1P81 - chains A and D of the 4 polymer chains in the assembly; structure by X-ray diffraction, 1.81 A resolution.

== Chain A (and D) ==
Protein: Catalase HPII
Source organism: Escherichia coli
Notes: EC 1.11.1.6; chain D of this document is another copy of the same molecule, construct and numbering; everything in this record applies to it too
UniProtKB: P21179 (CATE_ECOLI); residues 1-753 here = UniProt positions 1-753
Chain sequence (753 residues; row label = number of the first residue in the row):
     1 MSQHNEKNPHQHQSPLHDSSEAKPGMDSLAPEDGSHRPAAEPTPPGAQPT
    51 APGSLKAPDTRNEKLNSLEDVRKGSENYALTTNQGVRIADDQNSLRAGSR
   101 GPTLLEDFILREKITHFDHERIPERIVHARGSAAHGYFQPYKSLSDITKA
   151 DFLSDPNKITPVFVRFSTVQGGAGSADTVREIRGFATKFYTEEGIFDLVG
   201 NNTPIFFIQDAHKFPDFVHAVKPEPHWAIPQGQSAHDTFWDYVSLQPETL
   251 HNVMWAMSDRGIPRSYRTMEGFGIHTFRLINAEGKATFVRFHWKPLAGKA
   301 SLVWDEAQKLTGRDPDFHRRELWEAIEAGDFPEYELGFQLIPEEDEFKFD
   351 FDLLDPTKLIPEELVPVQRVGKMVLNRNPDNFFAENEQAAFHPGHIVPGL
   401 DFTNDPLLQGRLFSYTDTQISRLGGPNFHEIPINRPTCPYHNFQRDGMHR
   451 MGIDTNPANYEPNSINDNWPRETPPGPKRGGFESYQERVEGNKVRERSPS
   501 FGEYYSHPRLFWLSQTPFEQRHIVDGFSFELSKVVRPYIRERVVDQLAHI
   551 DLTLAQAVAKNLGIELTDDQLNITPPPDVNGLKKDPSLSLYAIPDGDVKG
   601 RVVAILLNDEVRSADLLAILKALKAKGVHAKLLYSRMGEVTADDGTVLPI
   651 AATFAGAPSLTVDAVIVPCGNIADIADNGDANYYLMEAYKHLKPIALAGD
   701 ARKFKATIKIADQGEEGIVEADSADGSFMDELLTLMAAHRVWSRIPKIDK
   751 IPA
Unresolved in the structure: 1-26
Differences from the reference sequence: engineered mutation Glu181 (Asp in P21179)
Metal / ion sites: cis-heme d hydroxychlorin gamma-spirolactone Fe near Tyr415 (its only coordinating residue here)
Ligand contacts:
  - cis-heme d hydroxychlorin gamma-spirolactone (HDD), molecule 1: Ile114, Phe117, Asp118
  - cis-heme d hydroxychlorin gamma-spirolactone (HDD), molecule 2: Arg125, Ile126, Val127, His128, Arg165, Ser167, Gly184, Phe185, Ala186, Val199, Gly200, Asn201, Phe206, Ala211, Phe214, Ile274, His275, Phe391, Leu407, Gly410, Arg411, Ser414, Tyr415, Thr418, Gln419, Arg422
Reported in the primary citation:
  - mutagenesis - R180A, R180K, D181E: unchanged catalytic activity
  - catalytic residues: His128 (citing earlier work)
  - contacts within the chain: His392-Tyr415 (covalent link) (citing earlier work)
  - cis-heme d hydroxychlorin gamma-spirolactone coordination: Tyr415 (citing earlier work)
  - mutagenesis - V169F, V169I: decreased catalytic activity
  - mutagenesis - V169W: abolished expression

== Interface between chain A and chain D ==
Contacting residue pairs - 263 pairs, chain A then chain D:
  Ser28(A) - Leu245(D)
  Leu29(A) - Arg542(D)  hydrogen bond (backbone-side chain)
  Pro31(A) - Tyr538(D)  hydrophobic
  Ser35(A) - Tyr538(D)
  His36(A) - Arg536(D)  hydrogen bond (backbone-side chain)
  His36(A) - Tyr538(D)
  Pro49(A) - Arg536(D)
  Thr50(A) - His226(D)  hydrogen bond
  Thr50(A) - Trp227(D)
  Ala51(A) - His226(D)
  Pro52(A) - His226(D)
  Asp90(A) - Arg495(D)
  Asp91(A) - His212(D)  salt bridge
  Asp91(A) - Lys213(D)  hydrogen bond (backbone-side chain)
  Asp91(A) - Asp216(D)
  Gln92(A) - Lys213(D)  hydrogen bond
  Gln92(A) - Arg497(D)  hydrogen bond (backbone-side chain)
  Asn93(A) - Asp210(D)
  Asn93(A) - His212(D)
  Asn93(A) - Arg495(D)
  Asn93(A) - Glu496(D)
  Asn93(A) - Arg497(D)  hydrogen bond
  Ser94(A) - Asp210(D)  hydrogen bond
  Ser94(A) - His212(D)
  Ser94(A) - Val494(D)
  Ser94(A) - Arg495(D)
  Leu95(A) - Lys493(D)
  Leu95(A) - Val494(D)
  Leu95(A) - Arg495(D)
  Arg96(A) - Asp210(D)  salt bridge
  Arg96(A) - Pro406(D)
  Arg96(A) - Asn492(D)
  Arg96(A) - Lys493(D)
  Arg96(A) - Val494(D)  hydrogen bond (backbone-backbone)
  Arg96(A) - Glu496(D)  hydrogen bond (side chain-backbone)
  Arg96(A) - Arg497(D)
  Ala97(A) - Val489(D)  hydrophobic
  Ala97(A) - Asn492(D)
  Gly98(A) - Gly491(D)
  Gly98(A) - Asn492(D)  hydrogen bond (backbone-backbone)
  Gly98(A) - Val494(D)
  Ser99(A) - Val494(D)
  Ser99(A) - Glu496(D)
  Ser99(A) - Ser498(D)
  Arg100(A) - Glu346(D)  salt bridge
  Arg100(A) - Phe347(D)
  Arg100(A) - Asp352(D)  salt bridge
  Arg100(A) - Leu354(D)
  Arg100(A) - Asn404(D)  hydrogen bond (backbone-side chain)
  Arg100(A) - Ser498(D)
  Gly101(A) - Asn404(D)
  Pro102(A) - Asn404(D)
  Pro102(A) - Gln409(D)
  Pro102(A) - Val489(D)
  Thr103(A) - Gln409(D)  hydrogen bond (backbone-side chain)
  Leu104(A) - Lys493(D)
  Glu106(A) - Lys493(D)  salt bridge
  Asp107(A) - Arg495(D)  salt bridge
  Ile109(A) - His212(D)
  Ile109(A) - Arg495(D)
  Leu110(A) - His212(D)
  Arg111(A) - Phe413(D)
  Lys113(A) - His212(D)  hydrogen bond (side chain-backbone)
  Lys113(A) - Asp216(D)  salt bridge
  Ile114(A) - Ala211(D)
  Ile114(A) - Pro215(D)
  Ile114(A) - Phe413(D)  hydrophobic
  Ile114(A) - Ser414(D)
  Thr115(A) - Phe413(D)
  Thr115(A) - Asp417(D)
  Phe117(A) - Ile126(D)
  Phe117(A) - Phe214(D)  hydrophobic
  Phe117(A) - Pro215(D)  hydrophobic
  Phe117(A) - Val218(D)  hydrophobic
  Asp118(A) - Ile126(D)
  Asp118(A) - Phe413(D)
  Asp118(A) - Ser414(D)  hydrogen bond
  Asp118(A) - Asp417(D)
  Asp118(A) - Thr418(D)  hydrogen bond (backbone-side chain)
  His119(A) - Asp417(D)  salt bridge
  His119(A) - Thr418(D)
  His119(A) - Ser421(D)  hydrogen bond
  Glu120(A) - Ile126(D)
  Glu120(A) - His219(D)  salt bridge
  Arg121(A) - Pro123(D)
  Arg121(A) - Glu124(D)
  Arg121(A) - Ile126(D)  hydrogen bond (side chain-backbone)
  Arg121(A) - Lys222(D)
  Pro123(A) - Arg121(D)
  Glu124(A) - Arg121(D)
  Ile126(A) - Phe117(D)
  Ile126(A) - Asp118(D)
  Ile126(A) - Glu120(D)
  Ile126(A) - Arg121(D)  hydrogen bond (backbone-side chain)
  Gly174(A) - Gly174(D)
  Gly174(A) - Ser175(D)
  Gly174(A) - Gln231(D)
  Ser175(A) - Gly174(D)
  Asp210(A) - Gln92(D)
  Asp210(A) - Asn93(D)
  Asp210(A) - Ser94(D)  hydrogen bond
  Asp210(A) - Arg96(D)  salt bridge
  Ala211(A) - Ile114(D)
  His212(A) - Asp91(D)  salt bridge
  His212(A) - Asn93(D)
  His212(A) - Ser94(D)
  His212(A) - Ile109(D)
  His212(A) - Leu110(D)
  His212(A) - Lys113(D)  hydrogen bond (backbone-side chain)
  Lys213(A) - Asp91(D)
  Lys213(A) - Gln92(D)  hydrogen bond
  Phe214(A) - Phe117(D)  hydrophobic
  Pro215(A) - Ile114(D)
  Pro215(A) - Phe117(D)  hydrophobic
  Asp216(A) - Asp91(D)
  Asp216(A) - Lys113(D)  salt bridge
  Val218(A) - Phe117(D)  hydrophobic
  His219(A) - Glu120(D)  salt bridge
  Lys222(A) - Arg121(D)
  Pro225(A) - Asn381(D)
  Pro225(A) - Phe382(D)  hydrogen bond (backbone-backbone)
  His226(A) - Thr50(D)  hydrogen bond
  His226(A) - Ala51(D)
  His226(A) - Pro52(D)
  His226(A) - Trp323(D)
  His226(A) - Asp380(D)
  His226(A) - Phe382(D)  hydrogen bond (backbone-backbone)
  Trp227(A) - Thr50(D)
  Trp227(A) - Arg319(D)
  Trp227(A) - Arg320(D)
  Trp227(A) - Trp323(D)  hydrophobic
  Trp227(A) - Glu324(D)
  Trp227(A) - Phe382(D)
  Ala228(A) - Arg319(D)  hydrogen bond (backbone-side chain)
  Ala228(A) - Phe382(D)  hydrophobic
  Ile229(A) - Asp316(D)
  Ile229(A) - Arg319(D)
  Ile229(A) - Arg320(D)
  Pro230(A) - Asp316(D)
  Gln231(A) - Gly174(D)
  Gln231(A) - Asp316(D)  hydrogen bond (backbone-side chain)
  Gln233(A) - Pro315(D)
  Leu245(A) - Leu29(D)  hydrophobic
  Asp305(A) - Arg313(D)  salt bridge
  Gln308(A) - Gly312(D)
  Gln308(A) - Arg313(D)  hydrogen bond
  Lys309(A) - Arg313(D)
  Thr311(A) - Gly312(D)  hydrogen bond (side chain-backbone)
  Gly312(A) - Gln308(D)
  Gly312(A) - Thr311(D)  hydrogen bond (backbone-side chain)
  Gly312(A) - Gly312(D)
  Arg313(A) - Asp305(D)  salt bridge
  Arg313(A) - Gln308(D)  hydrogen bond
  Arg313(A) - Lys309(D)
  Pro315(A) - Gln233(D)
  Asp316(A) - Ile229(D)
  Asp316(A) - Pro230(D)
  Asp316(A) - Gln231(D)  hydrogen bond (side chain-backbone)
  Arg319(A) - Trp227(D)
  Arg319(A) - Ala228(D)  hydrogen bond (side chain-backbone)
  Arg319(A) - Ile229(D)
  Arg320(A) - Trp227(D)
  Arg320(A) - Ile229(D)
  Trp323(A) - His226(D)
  Trp323(A) - Trp227(D)  hydrophobic
  Glu346(A) - Arg100(D)  salt bridge
  Phe347(A) - Arg100(D)
  Asp352(A) - Arg100(D)  salt bridge
  Leu354(A) - Arg100(D)
  Asp380(A) - His226(D)
  Asn381(A) - Pro225(D)
  Phe382(A) - Pro225(D)  hydrogen bond (backbone-backbone)
  Phe382(A) - His226(D)  hydrogen bond (backbone-backbone)
  Phe382(A) - Trp227(D)
  Phe382(A) - Ala228(D)  hydrophobic
  Asn404(A) - Arg100(D)  hydrogen bond (side chain-backbone)
  Asn404(A) - Gly101(D)
  Asn404(A) - Pro102(D)
  Pro406(A) - Arg96(D)
  Gln409(A) - Pro102(D)
  Gln409(A) - Thr103(D)  hydrogen bond (side chain-backbone)
  Phe413(A) - Arg111(D)
  Phe413(A) - Ile114(D)  hydrophobic
  Phe413(A) - Thr115(D)
  Phe413(A) - Asp118(D)
  Ser414(A) - Ile114(D)
  Ser414(A) - Asp118(D)  hydrogen bond
  Asp417(A) - Thr115(D)
  Asp417(A) - Asp118(D)
  Asp417(A) - His119(D)  salt bridge
  Thr418(A) - Asp118(D)  hydrogen bond (side chain-backbone)
  Thr418(A) - His119(D)
  Ser421(A) - His119(D)  hydrogen bond
  Val489(A) - Ala97(D)  hydrophobic
  Gly491(A) - Gly98(D)
  Asn492(A) - Arg96(D)
  Asn492(A) - Ala97(D)
  Asn492(A) - Gly98(D)  hydrogen bond (backbone-backbone)
  Lys493(A) - Leu95(D)
  Lys493(A) - Arg96(D)
  Lys493(A) - Leu104(D)
  Lys493(A) - Glu106(D)  salt bridge
  Val494(A) - Ser94(D)
  Val494(A) - Leu95(D)
  Val494(A) - Arg96(D)  hydrogen bond (backbone-backbone)
  Val494(A) - Gly98(D)
  Val494(A) - Ser99(D)
  Arg495(A) - Asp90(D)
  Arg495(A) - Asn93(D)
  Arg495(A) - Ser94(D)
  Arg495(A) - Leu95(D)
  Arg495(A) - Asp107(D)  salt bridge
  Arg495(A) - Ile109(D)
  Glu496(A) - Asn93(D)
  Glu496(A) - Arg96(D)  hydrogen bond (backbone-side chain)
  Glu496(A) - Ser99(D)
  Arg497(A) - Gln92(D)  hydrogen bond (side chain-backbone)
  Arg497(A) - Asn93(D)  hydrogen bond
  Arg497(A) - Arg96(D)
  Ser498(A) - Ser99(D)
  Ser498(A) - Arg100(D)
  Ser532(A) - Met637(D)
  Lys533(A) - Gly656(D)  hydrogen bond (side chain-backbone)
  Val535(A) - Pro49(D)
  Arg536(A) - His36(D)  hydrogen bond (side chain-backbone)
  Arg536(A) - Pro49(D)
  Tyr538(A) - Pro31(D)  hydrophobic
  Tyr538(A) - Ser35(D)
  Tyr538(A) - His36(D)
  Arg540(A) - Met637(D)
  Arg542(A) - Leu29(D)  hydrogen bond (side chain-backbone)
  Lys560(A) - Arg636(D)
  Asn561(A) - Arg636(D)
  Asn561(A) - Met637(D)  hydrogen bond (backbone-backbone)
  Leu562(A) - Met637(D)
  Leu562(A) - Gly638(D)
  Gly563(A) - Met637(D)  hydrogen bond (backbone-backbone)
  Arg636(A) - Lys560(D)
  Arg636(A) - Asn561(D)
  Arg636(A) - Gly563(D)
  Met637(A) - Ser532(D)
  Met637(A) - Arg540(D)
  Met637(A) - Asn561(D)  hydrogen bond (backbone-backbone)
  Met637(A) - Leu562(D)
  Met637(A) - Gly563(D)  hydrogen bond (backbone-backbone)
  Gly638(A) - Leu562(D)  hydrogen bond (backbone-backbone)
  Gly656(A) - Lys533(D)  hydrogen bond (backbone-side chain)
  Gly679(A) - Lys750(D)
  Gly679(A) - Ile751(D)
  Gly679(A) - Pro752(D)
  Asn682(A) - Pro752(D)
  Tyr683(A) - Tyr683(D)
  Tyr683(A) - Pro752(D)
  Tyr683(A) - Ala753(D)  hydrophobic
  Met686(A) - Pro752(D)  hydrophobic
  Asp749(A) - Gly679(D)  hydrogen bond (backbone-backbone)
  Lys750(A) - Asp677(D)
  Lys750(A) - Gly679(D)
  Ile751(A) - Gly679(D)
  Pro752(A) - Gly679(D)
  Pro752(A) - Tyr683(D)
  Pro752(A) - Met686(D)
  Ala753(A) - Tyr683(D)  hydrophobic
Interface residues without a listed pair, chain A (136 interface residues in all): Ala30, Gln48, Ile122, Arg125, Val127, Arg130, Gly172, Ala173, Gln246, Glu324, Ile420, Glu490, Pro499, Ser500, Phe529, Lys690
Interface residues without a listed pair, chain D (135 interface residues in all): Ala30, Gln48, Ile122, Arg125, Val127, Arg130, Gln246, Pro379, Ile420, Glu490, Pro499, Ser500, Phe529, Val535, Asn678, Asp680, Asn682

== In short ==
The interface between chain A and chain D involves 136 residues on one side and 135 on the other; the contacts
include 55 hydrogen bonds and 20 salt bridges. Polar contacts include Asp91(A)-His212(D), Arg96(A)-Asp210(D)
and Arg100(A)-Glu346(D). The paper reports the catalytic residue His128(A); V169F and V169I of chain A reduce
catalytic activity; 6 substitutions were tested in all.
Chain A and chain D are both Catalase HPII (Escherichia coli); the structure, Crystal structure of the D181E
variant of catalase HPII from E. coli, was determined by X-ray diffraction, deposited together with 1P7Y,
1P7Z, 1P80 and 1QWS.
